Entry 5E6C (X-ray diffraction, 2.20 A resolution); this record covers chains A and D of the 4 polymer chains in the assembly.

Chain A:
Name: Glucocorticoid receptor
From: Homo sapiens
UniProtKB: P04150 (GCR_HUMAN), isoform P04150-8; residues 417-506 here correspond to UniProt positions 391-480 (UniProt number = residue number - 26)
Chain sequence (114 residues; each row starts with the number of its first residue):
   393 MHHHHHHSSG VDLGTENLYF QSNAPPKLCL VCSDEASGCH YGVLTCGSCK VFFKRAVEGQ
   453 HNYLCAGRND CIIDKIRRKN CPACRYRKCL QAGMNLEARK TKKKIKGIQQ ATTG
Not modelled in the structure: 393-417, 496-506
Construct notes: initiating methionine (393); expression tag (394-416)
Metal / ion sites: Zn2+ site 1: Cys-421, Cys-424, Cys-438, Cys-441; Zn2+ site 2: Cys-457, Cys-463, Cys-473, Cys-476
Reported in the primary citation:
  - binding site for the 16-nt DNA strand: Lys-442, Arg-447
  - mutagenesis - S425G: decreased signaling in response to IL8 promoter
  - mutagenesis - S425G, K442A/R447A: unchanged binding to p65/RelA subunit of NF-kappaB
  - mutagenesis - K442A/R447A: abolished signaling
  - mutagenesis - S425G: decreased binding to IL6 and ICAM1
  - mutagenesis - K442A/R447A: abolished binding to kappaBREs in the inflammatory genes

Chain D:
Molecule: 16-nt DNA strand
Sequence (16 nucleotides; numbered 1 to 16; the number before each row is that of its first residue):
     1 AGTGGGAATT TCCACT

How chain A and chain D interact:
Pairs across the interface - 13 pairs, chain A then chain D:
  Gly-439(A) / DT9(D)  base contact
  Ser-440(A) / DA8(D)  phosphate contact
  Ser-440(A) / DT9(D)  base contact
  Val-443(A) / DA8(D)  base contact
  Val-443(A) / DT9(D)  base contact
  Phe-444(A) / DA7(D)  phosphate contact
  Arg-447(A) / DA7(D)  salt bridge to the phosphate
  Arg-447(A) / DA8(D)  hydrogen bond to the base
  Arg-470(A) / DA8(D)  salt bridge to the phosphate
  Lys-471(A) / DA7(D)  phosphate contact
  Lys-471(A) / DA8(D)  phosphate contact
  Arg-477(A) / DA8(D)  salt bridge to the phosphate
  Arg-491(A) / DA14(D)  base contact
Also at the interface, not in a pair above, chain A (11 interface residues in all): Pro-474, Lys-494
Also at the interface, not in a pair above, chain D (6 interface residues in all): DG6, DT16

In short:
The interface between chain A and chain D involves 11 residues on one side and 6 on the other, with 1 hydrogen
bond and 3 salt bridges. Among the polar pairs are Arg-447(A)/DA8(D), Arg-447(A)/DA7(D) and Arg-470(A)/DA8(D).
The paper reports a binding site for the 16-nt DNA strand at Lys-442(A) and Arg-447(A); S425G of chain A
reduces signaling in response to IL8 promoter.
Chain A is Glucocorticoid receptor (Homo sapiens) and chain D is a 16-nt DNA strand; the structure,
Glucocorticoid receptor DNA binding domain - CCL2 NF-kB response element complex, was determined by X-ray
diffraction together with 5E69, 5E6A, 5E6B and 5E6D from the same study.
